PDB entry 7EG6 | electron microscopy, 3.10 A resolution | chains A and J of the 11 polymer chains in the assembly

# Chain A
Protein: Histone H3.2
Organism: Xenopus laevis
Reference sequence: P84233 (H32_XENLA); residues 1-135 here correspond to UniProt positions 2-136 (UniProt number = residue number + 1)
Amino-acid sequence (135 residues; each row starts with the number of its first residue):
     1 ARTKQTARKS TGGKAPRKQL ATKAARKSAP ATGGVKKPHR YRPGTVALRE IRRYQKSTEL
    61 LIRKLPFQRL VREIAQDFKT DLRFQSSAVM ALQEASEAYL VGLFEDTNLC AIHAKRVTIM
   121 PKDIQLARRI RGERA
Not modelled in the structure: 1-36, 135
Curated features (UniProtKB/Swiss-Prot):
  - modified residue: Arg2 (Asymmetric dimethylarginine), Thr3 (Phosphothreonine), Lys4 (Allysine), Gln5 (5-glutamyl dopamine), Thr6 (Phosphothreonine), Arg8 (Citrulline), Lys9 (N6,N6,N6-trimethyllysine), Ser10 (ADP-ribosylserine), Thr11 (Phosphothreonine), Lys14 (N6-(2-hydroxyisobutyryl)lysine), Arg17 (Asymmetric dimethylarginine), Lys18 (N6-(2-hydroxyisobutyryl)lysine), Lys23 (N6-(2-hydroxyisobutyryl)lysine), Arg26 (Citrulline), Lys27 (N6,N6,N6-trimethyllysine), Ser28 (ADP-ribosylserine), Lys36 (N6,N6,N6-trimethyllysine), Lys37 (N6-methyllysine), Tyr41 (Phosphotyrosine), Lys56 (N6,N6,N6-trimethyllysine) and 8 more in UniProt
  - lipidation: Cys110 (S-palmitoyl cysteine)

# Chain J
Molecule: 235-nt DNA strand
Sequence (235 nucleotides; each row starts with the number of its first residue; numbers below 1 keep their minus sign (DT-58 is residue -58)):
   -58 TAAAACCTCT ACAAATGTGG TATGGCTGAT TATGATCCTC TAGTACTTCT CGACAAGCTT
     2 CAGGATGTAT ATATCTGACA CGTGCCTGGA GACTAGGGAG TAATCCCCTT GGCGGTTAAA
    62 ACGCGGGGGA CAGCGCGTAC GTGCGTTTAA GCGGTGCTAG AGCTGTCTAC GACCAATTGA
   122 GCGGCCTCGG CACCGGGATT CTCCAGGGCG GCCGCGTATA GGGTCCATCA CATAA
Not modelled in the structure: -58 to 0, 147-176

# Chain A / chain J interface
Pairs across the interface (22; chain A residue first):
  Arg40(A) - DG66(J)  base contact
  Tyr41(A) - DT143(J)  phosphate contact
  Arg42(A) - DG69(J)  salt bridge to the phosphate
  Arg42(A) - DC144(J)  hydrogen bond to the phosphate
  Arg42(A) - DC145(J)  salt bridge to the phosphate
  Thr45(A) - DT143(J)  sugar contact
  Thr45(A) - DC144(J)  hydrogen bond to the phosphate
  Arg63(A) - DA60(J)  phosphate contact
  Arg63(A) - DA61(J)  salt bridge to the phosphate
  Arg72(A) - DT51(J)  salt bridge to the phosphate
  Arg83(A) - DT50(J)  sugar contact
  Arg83(A) - DT51(J)  phosphate contact
  Phe84(A) - DT50(J)  phosphate contact
  Phe84(A) - DT51(J)  hydrogen bond to the phosphate
  Gln85(A) - DT50(J)  phosphate contact
  Ser86(A) - DT50(J)  phosphate contact
  Arg116(A) - DA71(J)  phosphate contact
  Arg116(A) - DC72(J)  phosphate contact
  Val117(A) - DG70(J)  sugar contact
  Val117(A) - DA71(J)  hydrogen bond to the phosphate
  Thr118(A) - DA71(J)  hydrogen bond to the phosphate
  Met120(A) - DC72(J)  phosphate contact
Interface residues without a listed pair, chain A (18 interface residues in all): His39, Pro43, Leu82, Lys115

# In short
The interface between chain A and chain J involves 18 residues on one side and 12 on the other, with 5
hydrogen bonds and 4 salt bridges. Polar pairs include Arg42(A)-DC144(J), Thr45(A)-DC144(J) and
Phe84(A)-DT51(J).
Chain A is Histone H3.2 (Xenopus laevis) and chain J is a 235-nt DNA strand; the structure, Snf5 Finger Helix
bound to the nucleosome, was determined by electron microscopy, deposited together with 7EGM and 7EGP.
